Entry 1OLS (X-ray diffraction, 1.85 A resolution); this record covers chains A and B.

# Chain A
Name: 2-oxoisovalerate dehydrogenase alpha subunit
Source organism: Homo sapiens
Notes: EC 1.2.4.4
UniProtKB: P12694 (ODBA_HUMAN); residues 1-400 here correspond to UniProt positions 46-445 (UniProt number = residue number + 45)
Sequence (400 residues; each row starts with the number of its first residue):
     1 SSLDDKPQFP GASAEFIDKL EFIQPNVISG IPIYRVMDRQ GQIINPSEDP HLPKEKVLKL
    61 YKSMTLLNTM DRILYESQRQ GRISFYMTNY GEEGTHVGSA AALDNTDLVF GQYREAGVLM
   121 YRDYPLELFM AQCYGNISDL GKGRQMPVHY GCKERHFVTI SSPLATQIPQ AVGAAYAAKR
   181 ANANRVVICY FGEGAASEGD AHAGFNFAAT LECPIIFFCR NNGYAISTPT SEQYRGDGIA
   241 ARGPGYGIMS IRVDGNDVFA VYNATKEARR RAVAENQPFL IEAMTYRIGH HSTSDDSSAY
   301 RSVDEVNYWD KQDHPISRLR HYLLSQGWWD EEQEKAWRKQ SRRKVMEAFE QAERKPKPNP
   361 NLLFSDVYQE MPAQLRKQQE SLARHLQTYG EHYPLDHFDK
Disordered / not traced: 1-5, 293-294, 299, 302-307
Bound ions: K+: Gln112, Ser161, Pro163, Thr166, Gln167; Mn2+: Glu193, Asn222, Tyr224 (together with thiamine diphosphate)
Ligand contacts: thiamine diphosphate (TPP): Tyr113, Arg114, Ser162, Pro163, Leu164, Gly192, Glu193, Gly194, Ala195, Glu198, Arg220, Asn222, Tyr224, Ala225, Ile226, Arg287, His291
Curated features (UniProtKB/Swiss-Prot):
  - binding site (thiamine diphosphate): Tyr113, Arg114, Ser162, Gly194, Ala195, Arg220, His291
  - binding site (K(+)): Ser161, Pro163, Thr166, Gln167
  - binding site (Mg(2+)): Glu193, Asn222, Tyr224
  - modified residue: Ser292 (Phosphoserine), Thr293 (Phosphothreonine), Ser294 (Phosphoserine), Ser302 (Phosphoserine), Lys311 (N6-acetyllysine), Lys335 (N6-succinyllysine)

# Chain B
Name: 2-oxoisovalerate dehydrogenase beta subunit
Source organism: Homo sapiens
Notes: EC 1.2.4.4
UniProtKB: P21953 (ODBB_HUMAN); residues 1-342 here correspond to UniProt positions 51-392 (UniProt number = residue number + 50)
Sequence (342 residues; numbered 1 to 342; the number before each row is that of its first residue):
     1 VAHFTFQPDP EPREYGQTQK MNLFQSVTSA LDNSLAKDPT AVIFGEDVAF GGVFRCTVGL
    61 RDKYGKDRVF NTPLCEQGIV GFGIGIAVTG ATAIAEIQFA DYIFPAFDQI VNEAAKYRYR
   121 SGDLFNCGSL TIRSPWGCVG HGALYHSQSP EAFFAHCPGI KVVIPRSPFQ AKGLLLSCIE
   181 DKNPCIFFEP KILYRAAAEE VPIEPYNIPL SQAEVIQEGS DVTLVAWGTQ VHVIREVASM
   241 AKEKLGVSCE VIDLRTIIPW DVDTICKSVI KTGRLLISHE APLTGGFASE ISSTVQEECF
   301 LNLEAPISRV CGYDTPFPHI FEPFYIPDKW KCYDALRKMI NY
Disordered / not traced: 1, 9-13
Bound ions: K+: Gly128, Leu130, Cys178, Asp181, Asn183
Ligand contacts: thiamine diphosphate (TPP): Glu46, Asp47, Leu74, Glu76, Gln98, Tyr102
Curated features (UniProtKB/Swiss-Prot):
  - binding site (thiamine diphosphate): Tyr102
  - binding site (K(+)): Gly128, Leu130, Thr131, Cys178, Asp181, Asn183
  - modified residue (N6-acetyllysine): Lys182, Lys191

# Interface between chain A and chain B
Pairs across the interface (86):
  Phe110(A) - Tyr117(B)
  Leu140(A) - Ser121(B)
  Leu140(A) - Gly122(B)
  Gly141(A) - Ser121(B)
  Gly141(A) - Gly122(B)
  Lys142(A) - Gly122(B)  hydrogen bond (side chain-backbone)
  Arg144(A) - Tyr119(B)  hydrogen bond (side chain-backbone)
  Arg144(A) - Gly122(B)
  Gln145(A) - Arg120(B)  hydrogen bond (side chain-backbone)
  Gly151(A) - Leu124(B)
  Cys152(A) - Phe125(B)
  Lys153(A) - Leu124(B)
  Lys153(A) - Phe125(B)
  Phe157(A) - Phe125(B)
  Val158(A) - Tyr117(B)
  Val158(A) - Phe125(B)  hydrophobic
  Thr159(A) - Ser121(B)
  Thr159(A) - Phe125(B)
  Ser161(A) - Glu113(B)  hydrogen bond
  Ser161(A) - Arg120(B)
  Pro163(A) - Asn112(B)
  Pro163(A) - Glu113(B)
  Thr166(A) - Asp108(B)
  Thr166(A) - Gln109(B)  hydrogen bond (backbone-side chain)
  Thr166(A) - Glu113(B)  hydrogen bond
  Pro169(A) - Gly81(B)
  Pro169(A) - Phe82(B)
  Pro169(A) - Gln109(B)
  Gln170(A) - Gly81(B)
  Gln170(A) - Ile84(B)
  Gln170(A) - Gly85(B)
  Gln170(A) - Gln109(B)  hydrogen bond
  Gln170(A) - Glu113(B)  hydrogen bond
  Gln170(A) - Tyr117(B)  hydrogen bond
  Val172(A) - Phe82(B)
  Gly173(A) - Phe82(B)
  Gly173(A) - Gly85(B)
  Gly173(A) - Ile86(B)
  Ala174(A) - Gly85(B)
  Ala174(A) - Ile86(B)
  Ala174(A) - Thr89(B)
  Tyr176(A) - Asp67(B)  hydrogen bond (side chain-backbone)
  Tyr176(A) - Phe70(B)
  Tyr176(A) - Phe82(B)  hydrophobic
  Ala177(A) - Thr89(B)
  Arg180(A) - Pro39(B)  hydrogen bond (side chain-backbone)
  Arg180(A) - Thr40(B)
  Arg180(A) - Val42(B)
  Arg180(A) - Asp67(B)  salt bridge
  Arg180(A) - Arg68(B)
  Gly199(A) - Gln77(B)
  Asp200(A) - Gln77(B)  hydrogen bond
  Asp200(A) - Gln109(B)  hydrogen bond
  Ala203(A) - Cys75(B)  hydrophobic
  Ala203(A) - Gly78(B)
  Asn206(A) - Pro73(B)
  Phe207(A) - Thr72(B)
  Phe207(A) - Pro73(B)
  Phe207(A) - Cys75(B)
  Phe207(A) - Gly78(B)
  Phe207(A) - Ile79(B)
  Phe207(A) - Phe82(B)  hydrophobic
  Thr210(A) - Pro73(B)
  Leu211(A) - Phe70(B)  hydrophobic
  Leu211(A) - Asn71(B)
  Leu211(A) - Phe82(B)  hydrophobic
  Leu363(A) - Tyr119(B)  hydrogen bond (backbone-side chain)
  Ser365(A) - Tyr119(B)
  Asp366(A) - Arg118(B)
  Asp366(A) - Tyr119(B)  hydrogen bond (backbone-backbone)
  Asp366(A) - Gly122(B)
  Asp366(A) - Asp123(B)
  Val367(A) - Tyr119(B)  hydrophobic
  Val367(A) - Pro158(B)  hydrophobic
  Val367(A) - Gly159(B)
  Tyr368(A) - Gly159(B)  hydrogen bond (side chain-backbone)
  Tyr368(A) - Ile160(B)  hydrogen bond (side chain-backbone)
  Tyr368(A) - Lys161(B)
  Tyr368(A) - Asn183(B)
  Tyr368(A) - Ile258(B)
  Gln369(A) - Arg118(B)
  Gln369(A) - Lys182(B)
  Gln369(A) - Asn183(B)  hydrogen bond (backbone-side chain)
  Glu370(A) - Lys161(B)  salt bridge
  Glu370(A) - Asn183(B)  hydrogen bond
  Gln374(A) - Val262(B)
Also at the interface, not in a pair above, chain A (41 interface residues in all): Leu362, Pro372, Lys377
Also at the interface, not in a pair above, chain B (44 interface residues in all): Ala115, Cys157, Pro259, Asp263

# Summary
41 residues of chain A face 44 of chain B across their interface, with 19 hydrogen bonds and 2 salt bridges.
Among the polar pairs are Arg180(A)-Asp67(B), Glu370(A)-Lys161(B) and Lys142(A)-Gly122(B). Thiamine
diphosphate is bound between chain A and chain B.
Chain A is 2-oxoisovalerate dehydrogenase alpha subunit and chain B is 2-oxoisovalerate dehydrogenase beta
subunit, both from Homo sapiens; the structure, Roles of His291-alpha and His146-beta' in the reductive
acylation reaction catalyzed by human branched-chain alpha-ketoacid dehydrogenase, was determined by X-ray
diffraction together with 1OLU and 1OLX from the same study.
